PDB entry 6A57 | X-ray diffraction, 2.70 A resolution | chains A and B of the 3 polymer chains in the assembly

# Chain A
Protein: Lysine-specific demethylase REF6
Source organism: Arabidopsis thaliana
Notes: EC 1.14.11.-; fragment: Ig gamma-1 chain C region
UniProt: Q9STM3 (REF6_ARATH); residues 1223-1360 here = UniProt positions 1223-1360
Chain sequence (140 residues; numbered 1221 to 1360; the number before each row is that of its first residue):
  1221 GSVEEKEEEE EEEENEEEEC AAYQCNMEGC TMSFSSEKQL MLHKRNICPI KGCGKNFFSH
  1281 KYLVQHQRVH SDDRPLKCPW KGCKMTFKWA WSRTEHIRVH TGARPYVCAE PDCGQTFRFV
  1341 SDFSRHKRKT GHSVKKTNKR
Unresolved in the structure: 1221-1224, 1356-1360
Sequence notes: expression tag (1221-1222)
Metal / ion sites: Zn2+ site 1: Cys-1245, Cys-1250, His-1263, His-1280; Zn2+ site 2: Cys-1268, Cys-1273, His-1286, His-1290; Zn2+ site 3: Cys-1298, Cys-1303, His-1316, His-1320; Zn2+ site 4: Cys-1328, Cys-1333, His-1346, His-1352
Curated features (UniProtKB/Swiss-Prot):
  - zinc finger: Tyr-1243 to Asn-1266 (C2H2-type 1), Asn-1266 to His-1290 (C2H2-type 2), Leu-1296 to His-1320 (C2H2-type 3), Tyr-1326 to His-1352 (C2H2-type 4)
  - binding site (Zn(2+)): Cys-1245, Cys-1250, His-1263, Cys-1268, Cys-1273, His-1280, His-1286, His-1290, Cys-1298, Cys-1303, His-1316, His-1320, Cys-1328, Cys-1333, His-1346, His-1352
From the paper describing this entry:
  - conformationally variable residues (domain motion): Ser-1291 to Asp-1293
  - binding site for the 16-nt DNA strand (chain B): Lys-1275, Phe-1277, Phe-1278, Tyr-1282, His-1286, Val-1289, Arg-1294, Phe-1307, Trp-1309, Trp-1311, Ser-1312, Glu-1315, His-1316, Arg-1338, Phe-1339, Asp-1342, Lys-1349
  - binding site for the 16-nt DNA strand: Trp-1311, Ser-1341
  - self-association interface (contacts with another copy of this molecule): Gly-1272 to Asn-1276
  - mutagenesis - K1281A (Kd 1.3 uM), Y1282A (Kd 1.1 uM), W1309A (Kd 58.5 uM), E1315A (Kd 3.7 uM), D1342A (Kd 1.3 uM): decreased binding to the 16-nt DNA strand (chain B)
  - mutagenesis - W1311A, S1341W: abolished binding to the 16-nt DNA strand (chain B)
  - mutagenesis - F1339A (Kd 0.5 uM), V1340A (Kd 0.5 uM): unchanged binding to the 16-nt DNA strand (chain B)
  - specificity-determining residues: Trp-1311 (proposed by the authors, not directly observed)
  - mutagenesis - Y1282A (Kd 1.1 uM), D1342A (Kd 1.3 uM): decreased binding to DNA
  - mutagenesis - W1311A, S1341W: abolished binding to DNA
  - mutagenesis - N1276F (2.5-fold): decreased binding to CUC1-3 + 4

# Chain B
Molecule: 16-nt DNA strand
Sequence (16 nucleotides; numbered 1 to 16; the number before each row is that of its first residue):
     1 CTTTCTCTGT TTTGTC

# Chain A / chain B interface
Residue-residue contacts - 30 pairs, chain A then chain B:
  Lys-1275(A) / DG9(B)  salt bridge to the phosphate
  Phe-1277(A) / DG9(B)  phosphate contact
  Phe-1277(A) / DT10(B)  phosphate contact
  Phe-1278(A) / DT10(B)  hydrogen bond to the phosphate
  Phe-1278(A) / DT11(B)  phosphate contact
  Tyr-1282(A) / DT8(B)  hydrogen bond to the phosphate
  Tyr-1282(A) / DG9(B)  hydrogen bond to the phosphate
  Tyr-1282(A) / DT10(B)  base contact
  His-1286(A) / DG9(B)  salt bridge to the phosphate
  Val-1289(A) / DT8(B)  phosphate contact
  Arg-1294(A) / DC7(B)  salt bridge to the phosphate
  Phe-1307(A) / DC7(B)  phosphate contact
  Trp-1309(A) / DC7(B)  sugar contact
  Trp-1309(A) / DT8(B)  hydrogen bond to the phosphate
  Trp-1311(A) / DT8(B)  base contact
  Ser-1312(A) / DT6(B)  sugar contact
  Ser-1312(A) / DC7(B)  hydrogen bond to the phosphate
  Ser-1312(A) / DT8(B)  base contact
  Glu-1315(A) / DT6(B)  base contact
  Glu-1315(A) / DC7(B)  base contact
  His-1316(A) / DT6(B)  salt bridge to the phosphate
  Val-1319(A) / DC5(B)  phosphate contact
  Arg-1338(A) / DC5(B)  salt bridge to the phosphate
  Phe-1339(A) / DC5(B)  phosphate contact
  Phe-1339(A) / DT6(B)  base contact
  Ser-1341(A) / DT6(B)  base contact
  Asp-1342(A) / DT4(B)  base contact
  Asp-1342(A) / DC5(B)  hydrogen bond to the base
  Arg-1345(A) / DT4(B)  base contact
  Lys-1349(A) / DT2(B)  salt bridge to the phosphate
Also at the interface, not in a pair above, chain A (23 interface residues in all): Asn-1276, Met-1305, Lys-1308
Also at the interface, not in a pair above, chain B (10 interface residues in all): DT3

# In short
Chain A and chain B form an interface of 23 and 10 residues respectively, with 6 hydrogen bonds and 6 salt
bridges. Polar contacts include Asp-1342(A)/DC5(B), Phe-1278(A)/DT10(B) and Tyr-1282(A)/DT8(B). The paper
reports a binding site for the 16-nt DNA strand (chain B) at Lys-1275(A), Phe-1277(A) and Phe-1278(A) among
others; K1281A, Y1282A and W1309A of chain A, among others, reduce binding to the 16-nt DNA strand (chain B);
10 substitutions were tested in all.
Chain A is Lysine-specific demethylase REF6 (Arabidopsis thaliana) and chain B is a 16-nt DNA strand; the
structure, Structure of histone demethylase REF6 complexed with DNA, was determined by X-ray diffraction
together with 6A58 and 6A59 from the same study.
